PDB entry 9KJT | electron microscopy, 3.84 A resolution | chains B and C of the 3 polymer chains in the assembly

# Chain B (and C)
Name: Polyribonucleotide nucleotidyltransferase 1, mitochondrial
Source organism: Homo sapiens
Notes: EC 2.7.7.8; chain C of this document is another copy of the same molecule, construct and numbering; everything in this record applies to it too
UniProt: Q8TCS8 (PNPT1_HUMAN); residue numbers follow UniProt; this construct covers 46-783
Amino-acid sequence (751 residues; numbered 44 to 794; the number before each row is that of its first residue):
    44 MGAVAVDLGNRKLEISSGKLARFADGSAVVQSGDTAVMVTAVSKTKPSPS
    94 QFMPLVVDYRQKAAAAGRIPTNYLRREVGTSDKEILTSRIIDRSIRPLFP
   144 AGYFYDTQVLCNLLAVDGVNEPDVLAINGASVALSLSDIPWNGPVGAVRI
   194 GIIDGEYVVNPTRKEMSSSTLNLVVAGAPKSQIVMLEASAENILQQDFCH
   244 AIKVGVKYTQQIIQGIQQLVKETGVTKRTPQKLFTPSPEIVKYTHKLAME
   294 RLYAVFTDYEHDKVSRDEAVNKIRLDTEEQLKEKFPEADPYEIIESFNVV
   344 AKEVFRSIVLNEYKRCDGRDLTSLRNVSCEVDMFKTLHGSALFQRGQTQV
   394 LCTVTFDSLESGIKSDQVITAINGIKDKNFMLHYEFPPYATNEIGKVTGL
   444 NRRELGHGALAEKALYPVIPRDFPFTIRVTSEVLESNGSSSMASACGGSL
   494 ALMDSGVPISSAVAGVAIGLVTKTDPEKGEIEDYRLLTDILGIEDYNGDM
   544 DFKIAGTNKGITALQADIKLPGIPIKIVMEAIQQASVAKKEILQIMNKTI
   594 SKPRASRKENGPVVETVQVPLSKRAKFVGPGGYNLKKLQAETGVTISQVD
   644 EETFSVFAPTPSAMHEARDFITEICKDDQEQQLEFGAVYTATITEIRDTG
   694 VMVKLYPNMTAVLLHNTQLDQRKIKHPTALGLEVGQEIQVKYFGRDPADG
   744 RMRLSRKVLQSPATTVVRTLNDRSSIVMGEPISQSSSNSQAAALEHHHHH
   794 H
Unresolved in the structure: 754-794
Sequence notes: initiating methionine (44); expression tag (45, 784-794); variant Val121 (Ile in Q8TCS8)
Curated features (UniProtKB/Swiss-Prot):
  - modified residue: Lys250 (N6-acetyllysine), Lys264 (N6-acetyllysine), Lys285 (N6-acetyllysine), Lys289 (N6-acetyllysine), Lys552 (N6-succinyllysine), Ser754 (Phosphoserine), Ser782 (Phosphoserine)
Reported in the primary citation:
  - mutagenesis - P467S/S484A, S484A/G499R, S484A/D713Y: unchanged binding to ssRNA
  - mutagenesis - S484A/D713Y: unchanged binding to stem-loop RNA
  - mutagenesis - S484A/G499R: decreased binding to stem-loop RNA
  - mutagenesis - P467S, G499R, D713Y: unchanged catalytic activity on ssRNA
  - mutagenesis - D713Y: unchanged catalytic activity on stem-loop RNA
  - mutagenesis - P467S, G499R: decreased catalytic activity on stem-loop RNA
  - mutagenesis - P467S, G499R: unchanged binding to Suv3
  - mutagenesis - D713Y: decreased binding to Suv3 helicase
  - mutagenesis - D713Y: decreased catalytic activity on Suv3
  - disease-associated variants - P467S, G499R: decreased binding to dsRNA
  - disease-associated variants - D713Y: decreased catalytic activity on Suv3
  - disease-associated variants - P467S/S484A, S484A/G499R: unchanged binding to ssRNA
  - disease-associated variants - S484A/D713Y: unchanged binding to stem-loop RNA
  - disease-associated variants - P467S, G499R, D713Y: unchanged catalytic activity on ssRNA
  - disease-associated variants - P467S, G499R: decreased catalytic activity on stem-loop RNA
  - disease-associated variants - D713Y: unchanged catalytic activity on stem-loop RNA
  - disease-associated variants - P467S, G499R: unchanged binding to Suv3
  - disease-associated variants - D713Y: decreased binding to Suv3

# Interface between chain B and chain C
Residue-residue contacts (104):
  Lys62(B) - Gln387(C)
  Lys62(B) - Gln392(C)  hydrogen bond (backbone-side chain)
  Leu63(B) - Gln392(C)
  Leu63(B) - Leu477(C)  hydrophobic
  Ala64(B) - Gln392(C)
  Ala64(B) - Leu477(C)
  Ala64(B) - Glu478(C)
  Arg65(B) - Gln387(C)
  Arg65(B) - Gln392(C)
  Arg65(B) - Glu478(C)  salt bridge
  Phe66(B) - Lys306(C)
  Phe66(B) - Val307(C)  hydrophobic
  Phe66(B) - Gln390(C)
  Phe66(B) - Asn435(C)
  Phe66(B) - Glu478(C)  hydrogen bond (backbone-side chain)
  Ala67(B) - Tyr432(C)
  Asp68(B) - Asn435(C)
  Asp77(B) - Lys378(C)
  Asp77(B) - Thr379(C)
  Met81(B) - Tyr432(C)
  Met81(B) - Leu477(C)  hydrophobic
  Thr83(B) - Tyr432(C)
  Val85(B) - Tyr432(C)  hydrophobic
  Val85(B) - Asn435(C)
  Lys87(B) - Ile437(C)
  Arg103(B) - Val440(C)  hydrogen bond (side chain-backbone)
  Lys105(B) - Glu428(C)  salt bridge
  Lys105(B) - Glu475(C)
  Ala107(B) - Thr398(C)  hydrogen bond (backbone-side chain)
  Ala107(B) - Arg471(C)
  Gly110(B) - Pro652(C)
  Ile112(B) - Asp400(C)
  Ile112(B) - Met424(C)  hydrophobic
  Ile112(B) - Arg471(C)
  Pro113(B) - Arg471(C)
  Tyr116(B) - Ser408(C)
  Tyr116(B) - Asp409(C)  hydrogen bond
  Tyr116(B) - Ile412(C)
  Leu117(B) - His426(C)
  Arg118(B) - Ser404(C)  hydrogen bond (side chain-backbone)
  Arg118(B) - Met424(C)
  Arg118(B) - His426(C)
  Arg118(B) - Arg471(C)  hydrogen bond (backbone-side chain)
  Arg119(B) - His426(C)
  Arg119(B) - Tyr427(C)  hydrogen bond (side chain-backbone)
  Arg119(B) - Glu428(C)
  Glu120(B) - Arg471(C)  salt bridge
  Asp149(B) - Ile437(C)
  Thr150(B) - Ile437(C)
  Gln151(B) - Ile437(C)
  Gln151(B) - Gly438(C)  hydrogen bond (side chain-backbone)
  Leu153(B) - Tyr432(C)  hydrophobic
  Leu153(B) - Val440(C)  hydrophobic
  Asn155(B) - Tyr432(C)  hydrogen bond
  Asn155(B) - Glu475(C)
  Leu157(B) - Phe377(C)  hydrophobic
  Leu157(B) - Leu380(C)
  Leu157(B) - Leu394(C)  hydrophobic
  Ala158(B) - Phe377(C)  hydrophobic
  Ala158(B) - Thr379(C)
  Ala158(B) - Leu380(C)  hydrophobic
  Val159(B) - Thr379(C)  hydrogen bond (backbone-side chain)
  Asp160(B) - Thr379(C)
  Glu403(B) - Pro623(C)
  Glu403(B) - Tyr626(C)
  Ile406(B) - Lys629(C)
  Thr413(B) - Ala633(C)  hydrogen bond (side chain-backbone)
  Thr413(B) - Glu634(C)
  Gly417(B) - Glu634(C)
  Ile418(B) - Glu634(C)
  Lys419(B) - Lys630(C)
  Lys419(B) - Glu634(C)
  Asn422(B) - Tyr626(C)
  Ser640(B) - Pro623(C)
  Ser640(B) - Gly624(C)  hydrogen bond (side chain-backbone)
  Gln641(B) - Pro623(C)
  Gln641(B) - Gly624(C)
  Thr710(B) - Thr710(C)
  Gln711(B) - Asp691(C)
  Gln711(B) - Thr692(C)
  Gln714(B) - Lys716(C)
  Gln714(B) - Ile717(C)
  Gln714(B) - Lys718(C)
  Arg715(B) - Lys716(C)
  Lys716(B) - Asn709(C)
  Lys716(B) - Thr710(C)
  Lys716(B) - Ile717(C)  hydrogen bond (side chain-backbone)
  Lys716(B) - Lys718(C)
  Phe736(B) - Asp691(C)
  Phe736(B) - His719(C)
  Asp739(B) - Glu688(C)
  Asp739(B) - Arg690(C)  salt bridge
  Ala741(B) - Arg690(C)
  Arg746(B) - Glu688(C)  salt bridge
  Arg746(B) - Ile689(C)  hydrogen bond (side chain-backbone)
  Arg746(B) - Arg690(C)
  Arg746(B) - Asp691(C)
  Leu747(B) - Asp691(C)
  Ser748(B) - His719(C)  hydrogen bond
  Lys750(B) - Asp691(C)  hydrogen bond (side chain-backbone)
  Lys750(B) - Lys718(C)
  Lys750(B) - His719(C)
  Val751(B) - Lys718(C)
  Val751(B) - His719(C)
Other interface residues (no listed pair), chain B (64 interface residues in all): Gln74, Ala79, Val99, Ala106, Ala108, Arg111, Leu402, Lys407, Gln410, Val642
Other interface residues (no listed pair), chain C (61 interface residues in all): Glu373, His381, Leu385, Leu425, Pro431, Ala433, Glu436, Lys439, Thr441, Thr473, Ser479, Ala618, Gly636

# In short
64 residues of chain B face 61 of chain C across their interface; the contacts include 17 hydrogen bonds and 5
salt bridges. Polar pairs include Arg65(B)-Glu478(C), Lys105(B)-Glu428(C) and Glu120(B)-Arg471(C). The paper
reports that P467S and G499R of chain B reduce catalytic activity on stem-loop RNA; P467S and G499R of chain B
reduce binding to dsRNA; 6 substitutions were tested in all.
Both chains are Polyribonucleotide nucleotidyltransferase 1, mitochondrial (Homo sapiens). Entry 9KJT (The
cryo-EM structure of human PNPase in the closed conformation) was determined by electron microscopy, deposited
together with 9KJR.
